PDB entry 9H9P | electron microscopy, 4.50 A resolution (low resolution: residue-level contacts below are approximate; hydrogen-bond / salt-bridge calls are withheld) | chains A and G of the 7 polymer chains in the assembly

[Chain A (and G)]
Name: CDK5 regulatory subunit-associated protein 2
From: Homo sapiens
Notes: chain G of this document is another copy of the same molecule, construct and numbering; everything in this record applies to it too
UniProtKB: Q96SN8 (CK5P2_HUMAN); numbering as in UniProt (aligned over 1-1893)
Chain sequence (1893 residues; each row starts with the number of its first residue):
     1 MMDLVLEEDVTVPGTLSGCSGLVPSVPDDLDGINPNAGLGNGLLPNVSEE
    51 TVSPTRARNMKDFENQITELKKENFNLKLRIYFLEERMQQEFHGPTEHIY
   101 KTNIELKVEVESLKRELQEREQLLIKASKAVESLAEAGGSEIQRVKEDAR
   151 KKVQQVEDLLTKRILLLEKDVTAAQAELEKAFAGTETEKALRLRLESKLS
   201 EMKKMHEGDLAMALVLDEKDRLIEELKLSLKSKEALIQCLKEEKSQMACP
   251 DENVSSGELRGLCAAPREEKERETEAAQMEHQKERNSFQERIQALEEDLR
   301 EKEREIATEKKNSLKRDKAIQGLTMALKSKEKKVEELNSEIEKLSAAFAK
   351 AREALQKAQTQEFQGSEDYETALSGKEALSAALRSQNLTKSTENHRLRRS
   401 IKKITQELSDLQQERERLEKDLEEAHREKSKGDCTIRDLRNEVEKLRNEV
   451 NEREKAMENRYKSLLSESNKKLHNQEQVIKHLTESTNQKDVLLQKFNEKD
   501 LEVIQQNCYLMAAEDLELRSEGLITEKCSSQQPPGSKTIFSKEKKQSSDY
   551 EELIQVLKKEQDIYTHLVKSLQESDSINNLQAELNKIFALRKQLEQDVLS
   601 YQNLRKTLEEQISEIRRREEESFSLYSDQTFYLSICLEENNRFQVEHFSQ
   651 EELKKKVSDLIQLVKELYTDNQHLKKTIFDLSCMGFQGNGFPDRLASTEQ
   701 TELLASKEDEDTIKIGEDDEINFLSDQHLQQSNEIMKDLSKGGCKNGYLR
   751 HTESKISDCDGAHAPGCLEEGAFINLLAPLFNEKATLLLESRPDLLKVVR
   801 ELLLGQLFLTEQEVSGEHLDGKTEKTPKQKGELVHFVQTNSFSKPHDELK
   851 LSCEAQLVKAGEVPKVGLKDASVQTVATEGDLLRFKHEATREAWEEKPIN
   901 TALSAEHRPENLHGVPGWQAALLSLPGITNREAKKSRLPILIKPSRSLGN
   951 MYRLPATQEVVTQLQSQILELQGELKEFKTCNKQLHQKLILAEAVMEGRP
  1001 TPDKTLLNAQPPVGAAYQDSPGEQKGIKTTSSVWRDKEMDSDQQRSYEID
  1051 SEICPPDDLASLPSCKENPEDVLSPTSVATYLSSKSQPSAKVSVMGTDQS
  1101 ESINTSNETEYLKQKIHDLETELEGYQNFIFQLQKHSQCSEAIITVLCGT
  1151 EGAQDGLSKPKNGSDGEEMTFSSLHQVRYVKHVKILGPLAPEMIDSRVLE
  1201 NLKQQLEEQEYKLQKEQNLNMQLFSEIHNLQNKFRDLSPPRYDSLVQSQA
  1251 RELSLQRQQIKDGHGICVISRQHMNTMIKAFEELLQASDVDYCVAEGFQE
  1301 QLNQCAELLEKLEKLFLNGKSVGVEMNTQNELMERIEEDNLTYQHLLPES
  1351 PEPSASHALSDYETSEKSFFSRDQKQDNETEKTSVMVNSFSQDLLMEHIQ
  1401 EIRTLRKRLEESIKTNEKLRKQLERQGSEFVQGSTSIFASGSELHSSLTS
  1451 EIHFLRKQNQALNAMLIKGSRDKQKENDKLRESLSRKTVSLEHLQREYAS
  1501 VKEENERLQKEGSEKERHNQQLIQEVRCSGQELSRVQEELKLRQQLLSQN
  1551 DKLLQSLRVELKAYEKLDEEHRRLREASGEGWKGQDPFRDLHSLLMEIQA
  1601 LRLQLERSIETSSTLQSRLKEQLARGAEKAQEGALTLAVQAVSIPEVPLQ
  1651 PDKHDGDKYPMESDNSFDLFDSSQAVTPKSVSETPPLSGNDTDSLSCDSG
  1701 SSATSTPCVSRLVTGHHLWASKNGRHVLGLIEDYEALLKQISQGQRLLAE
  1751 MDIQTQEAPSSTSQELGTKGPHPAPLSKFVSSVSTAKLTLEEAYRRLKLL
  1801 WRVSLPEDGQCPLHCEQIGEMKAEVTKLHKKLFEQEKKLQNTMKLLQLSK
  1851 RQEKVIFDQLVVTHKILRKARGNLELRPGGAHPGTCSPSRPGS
Not modelled in the structure: 1-57, 93-1893 (chain G: 1-55, 91-1893)
Differences from the reference sequence: variant Gln289 (Glu in Q96SN8), Leu1540 (Val in Q96SN8); conflict Phe631 (Ser in Q96SN8)
Curated features (UniProtKB/Swiss-Prot):
  - region: Val1861 to Ala1870 (Required for centrosomal attachment, Golgi localization and CALM1 interaction)
  - modified residue: Ser547 (Phosphoserine), Thr1001 (Phosphothreonine), Ser1238 (Phosphoserine), Ser1490 (Phosphoserine), Ser1663 (Phosphoserine), Ser1666 (Phosphoserine), Ser1893 (Phosphoserine)
  - mutagenesis: Leu938 to Pro939 (Loss of interaction with MAPRE1), Lys1865 (K1865A: No effect on centrosomal attachment, Golgi localization and loss of interaction with CALM1; when associated with A-1869), Lys1869 (K1869A: No effect on centrosomal attachment, Golgi localization and loss of interaction to CALM1; when associated with A-1865)

[How chain A and chain G interact]
Contacting residue pairs - 22 pairs, chain A then chain G:
  Phe63(A) - Arg58(G)
  Phe63(A) - Met60(G)
  Ile67(A) - Phe63(G)
  Ile67(A) - Gln66(G)
  Leu70(A) - Ile67(G)
  Leu70(A) - Lys71(G)
  Leu70(A) - Asn74(G)
  Lys71(A) - Leu70(G)
  Glu73(A) - Asn74(G)
  Glu73(A) - Lys78(G)
  Asn74(A) - Asn74(G)
  Leu77(A) - Leu77(G)
  Leu77(A) - Lys78(G)
  Lys78(A) - Leu77(G)
  Arg80(A) - Ile81(G)
  Arg80(A) - Glu85(G)
  Ile81(A) - Ile81(G)
  Leu84(A) - Leu84(G)
  Glu85(A) - Leu84(G)
  Met88(A) - Arg87(G)
  Met88(A) - Met88(G)
  Phe92(A) - Arg87(G)
Also at the interface, not in a pair above, chain A (18 interface residues in all): Met60, Glu64, Gln66, Arg87
Also at the interface, not in a pair above, chain G (17 interface residues in all): Arg56, Arg80

[Summary]
The interface between chain A and chain G involves 18 residues on one side and 17 on the other. From UniProt:
4 mutagenesis sites on chain A.
Both chains are CDK5 regulatory subunit-associated protein 2 (Homo sapiens). Entry 9H9P (Spokes 12 and 13 of
the human gamma-tubulin ring complex in complex with CDK5RAP2 and docked ...) was determined by electron
microscopy together with 9H9Q and 9H9R from the same study.
